PDB entry 7JHY | electron microscopy, 3.90 A resolution | chains b and z of the 12 polymer chains in the assembly

== Chain b ==
Molecule: Csf2 (Cas7)
From: Mycobacterium sp. JS623
UniProt: L0J6R6 (L0J6R6_9MYCO); residues 13-300 here correspond to UniProt positions 1-288 (UniProt number = residue number - 12)
Chain sequence (300 residues; row label = number of the first residue in the row):
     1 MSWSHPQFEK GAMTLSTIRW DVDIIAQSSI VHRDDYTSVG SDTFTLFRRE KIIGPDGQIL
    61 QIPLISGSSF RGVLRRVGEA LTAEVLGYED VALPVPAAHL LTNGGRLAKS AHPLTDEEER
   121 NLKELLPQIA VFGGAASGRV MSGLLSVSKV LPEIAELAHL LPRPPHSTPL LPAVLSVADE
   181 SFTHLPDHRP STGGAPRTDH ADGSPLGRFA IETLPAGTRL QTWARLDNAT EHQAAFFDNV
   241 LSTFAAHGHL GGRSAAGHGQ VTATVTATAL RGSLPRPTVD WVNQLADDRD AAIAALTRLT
Not modelled in the structure: 1-17, 36-41, 93-106, 182-204, 289-300
Construct notes: expression tag (1-12)
From the paper describing this entry:
  - catalytic residues: Asp42 (proposed by the authors, not directly observed)

== Chain z ==
Molecule: 31-nt RNA strand
From: Mycobacterium sp. JS623
Sequence (31 nucleotides; row label = number of the first residue in the row; note: 5 numbers in that range are skipped by the numbering (no residue carries them; nothing is unmodelled there)):
     1 AUUUUUUUUU AUUAUUUUUA
    26 UUUUUUAUUU U

== Chain b / chain z interface ==
Pairs across the interface - 34 pairs, chain b then chain z:
  His32(b) - A32(z)  phosphate contact
  His32(b) - U33(z)  salt bridge to the phosphate
  Arg33(b) - A32(z)  sugar contact
  Arg33(b) - U33(z)  phosphate contact
  Asp34(b) - A32(z)  base contact
  Asp35(b) - A32(z)  base contact
  Ser66(b) - A32(z)  phosphate contact
  Ser69(b) - U31(z)  phosphate contact
  Ser69(b) - A32(z)  phosphate contact
  Arg71(b) - U29(z)  salt bridge to the phosphate
  Arg71(b) - U30(z)  salt bridge to the phosphate
  Gly72(b) - U31(z)  phosphate contact
  Val73(b) - U31(z)  base contact
  Arg76(b) - U31(z)  salt bridge to the phosphate
  Phe132(b) - U29(z)  phosphate contact
  Phe132(b) - U30(z)  phosphate contact
  Gly134(b) - U29(z)  sugar contact
  Val140(b) - U28(z)  base contact
  Met141(b) - U28(z)  hydrogen bond to the sugar
  Met141(b) - U29(z)  sugar contact
  Ser142(b) - U28(z)  sugar contact
  Gly143(b) - U28(z)  phosphate contact
  Gly143(b) - U29(z)  hydrogen bond to the phosphate
  Val177(b) - U36(z)  sugar contact
  Asp179(b) - U36(z)  phosphate contact
  Phe209(b) - U36(z)  base contact
  His249(b) - U31(z)  base contact
  Gly251(b) - U33(z)  phosphate contact
  Gly252(b) - U33(z)  phosphate contact
  Gly252(b) - U34(z)  phosphate contact
  Arg253(b) - U35(z)  base contact
  Arg253(b) - U36(z)  base contact
  Ser254(b) - U34(z)  phosphate contact
  Ala255(b) - U35(z)  phosphate contact
Interface residues without a listed pair, chain b (31 interface residues in all): Ser68, Arg75, Ala108, Lys109, Gly133, Ala178

== Overview ==
31 residues of chain b and 9 residues of chain z are in contact, with 2 hydrogen bonds and 4 salt bridges.
Polar contacts include Met141(b)-U28(z), Gly143(b)-U29(z) and His32(b)-U33(z). The paper reports the catalytic
residue Asp42(b).
Here chain b is Csf2 (Cas7) and chain z is a 31-nt RNA strand, both from Mycobacterium sp. JS623. Entry 7JHY
(Type IV-B CRISPR Complex) was determined by electron microscopy.
